PDB entry 7X4L | X-ray diffraction, 2.59 A resolution | chains A and F of the 6 polymer chains in the assembly

== Chain A (and F) ==
Name: Glutamate decarboxylase
Organism: Bacteroides thetaiotaomicron VPI-5482
Notes: EC 4.1.1.15; chain F of this document is another copy of the same molecule, construct and numbering; everything in this record applies to it too
UniProtKB: Q8A4M9 (Q8A4M9_BACTN); numbering as in UniProt (aligned over 1-481)
Chain sequence (481 residues; row label = number of the first residue in the row):
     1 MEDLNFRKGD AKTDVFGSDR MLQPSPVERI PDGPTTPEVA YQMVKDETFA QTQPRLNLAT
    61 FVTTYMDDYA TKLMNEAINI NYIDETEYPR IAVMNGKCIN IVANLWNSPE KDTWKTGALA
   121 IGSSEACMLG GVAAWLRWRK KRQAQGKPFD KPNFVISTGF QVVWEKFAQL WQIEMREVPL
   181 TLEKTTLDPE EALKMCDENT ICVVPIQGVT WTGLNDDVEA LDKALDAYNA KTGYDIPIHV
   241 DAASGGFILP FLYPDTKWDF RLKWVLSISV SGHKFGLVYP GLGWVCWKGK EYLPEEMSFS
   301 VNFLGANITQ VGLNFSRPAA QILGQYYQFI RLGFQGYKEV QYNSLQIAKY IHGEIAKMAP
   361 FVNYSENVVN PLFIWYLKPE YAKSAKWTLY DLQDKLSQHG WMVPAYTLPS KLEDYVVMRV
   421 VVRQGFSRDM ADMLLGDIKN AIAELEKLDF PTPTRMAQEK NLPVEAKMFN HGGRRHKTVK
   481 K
Disordered / not traced: 1-24, 303-305, 476-481 (chain F: 1-24, 475-481)
Sequence notes: engineered mutation Phe-303 (Tyr in Q8A4M9)
Glycans and other covalent adducts: pyridoxal phosphate (PLP) linked to Lys-274
Ligand contacts: pyridoxal phosphate (PLP): Gly-122, Ser-123, Ser-124, Gln-161, Val-163, Ile-206, Gly-208, Thr-210, Asp-241, Ala-243, Ser-271, His-273, His-471

== Interface between chain A and chain F ==
Contacting residue pairs (204):
  Ser-25(A) with Lys-97(F), hydrogen bond; Tyr-326(F)
  Pro-26(A) with Lys-97(F); Tyr-326(F), hydrogen bond (backbone-side chain); Ile-330(F)
  Val-27(A) with Lys-97(F); Asn-100(F), hydrogen bond (backbone-side chain)
  Glu-28(A) with Asn-100(F); Ile-101(F), hydrogen bond (backbone-backbone); Asn-104(F), hydrogen bond (backbone-side chain)
  Arg-29(A) with Ile-101(F); Asn-104(F)
  Ile-30(A) with Ile-101(F), hydrophobic; Phe-329(F), hydrophobic; Gly-333(F); Phe-334(F)
  Pro-31(A) with Phe-329(F); Gly-333(F); Phe-334(F), hydrogen bond (backbone-backbone)
  Asp-32(A) with Phe-334(F), hydrogen bond (backbone-backbone); Gln-335(F), hydrogen bond (backbone-backbone)
  Gly-33(A) with Leu-332(F); Gly-333(F)
  Pro-34(A) with Arg-331(F); Leu-332(F)
  Thr-35(A) with Ile-330(F); Arg-331(F), hydrogen bond (backbone-backbone)
  Pro-37(A) with Tyr-69(F), hydrophobic; Tyr-327(F); Arg-331(F)
  Ala-40(A) with Tyr-327(F), hydrophobic; Ile-330(F), hydrophobic; Arg-331(F)
  Tyr-41(A) with Tyr-69(F); Lys-72(F); Leu-73(F), hydrophobic; Tyr-327(F)
  Met-43(A) with Ile-330(F), hydrophobic
  Val-44(A) with Leu-73(F), hydrophobic; Met-94(F), hydrophobic; Tyr-327(F), hydrophobic
  Lys-45(A) with Leu-73(F)
  Asp-46(A) with Arg-90(F), hydrogen bond (backbone-side chain)
  Glu-47(A) with Arg-90(F); Ile-91(F); Met-94(F); Lys-97(F), salt bridge
  Thr-48(A) with Tyr-88(F); Arg-90(F); Met-94(F); Leu-323(F)
  Phe-49(A) with Arg-90(F)
  Ala-50(A) with Glu-87(F); Tyr-88(F), hydrophobic
  Gln-51(A) with Thr-86(F); Glu-87(F), hydrogen bond (backbone-backbone); Pro-89(F)
  Thr-52(A) with Glu-87(F), hydrogen bond
  Pro-54(A) with Glu-87(F)
  Asn-57(A) with Asp-84(F), hydrogen bond; Glu-87(F), hydrogen bond
  Val-62(A) with Asn-81(F); Ser-316(F)
  Thr-64(A) with Asn-79(F)
  Tyr-69(A) with Pro-37(F), hydrophobic; Glu-38(F), hydrogen bond; Tyr-41(F)
  Lys-72(A) with Tyr-41(F)
  Leu-73(A) with Tyr-41(F), hydrophobic; Val-44(F), hydrophobic
  Met-74(A) with Ile-78(F), hydrophobic
  Asn-75(A) with Asn-75(F); Ile-78(F)
  Glu-76(A) with Tyr-41(F), hydrogen bond; Lys-45(F), salt bridge
  Ile-78(A) with Met-74(F), hydrophobic; Asn-75(F); Tyr-279(F), hydrophobic; Pro-280(F)
  Asn-79(A) with Thr-64(F), hydrogen bond (side chain-backbone); Tyr-279(F)
  Asn-81(A) with Val-62(F)
  Ile-83(A) with Phe-469(F)
  Asp-84(A) with Asn-57(F); Phe-469(F)
  Thr-86(A) with Gln-51(F); Met-402(F); Met-468(F); Phe-469(F), hydrogen bond (side chain-backbone)
  Glu-87(A) with Ala-50(F); Gln-51(F), hydrogen bond (backbone-backbone); Thr-52(F), hydrogen bond; Pro-54(F); Asn-57(F), hydrogen bond; Met-402(F)
  Tyr-88(A) with Thr-48(F); Ala-50(F), hydrophobic
  Pro-89(A) with Gln-51(F)
  Arg-90(A) with Asp-46(F), hydrogen bond (side chain-backbone); Glu-47(F); Phe-49(F)
  Ile-91(A) with Glu-47(F)
  Met-94(A) with Val-44(F), hydrophobic; Glu-47(F); Thr-48(F)
  Lys-97(A) with Pro-26(F); Val-27(F); Glu-47(F), salt bridge
  Asn-100(A) with Val-27(F), hydrogen bond (side chain-backbone); Glu-28(F)
  Ile-101(A) with Glu-28(F); Arg-29(F); Ile-30(F), hydrophobic
  Asn-104(A) with Glu-28(F), hydrogen bond (side chain-backbone)
  Ile-121(A) with Ile-121(F), hydrophobic; Asn-314(F); Ser-316(F)
  Ser-124(A) with Leu-313(F), hydrogen bond (side chain-backbone); Asn-314(F); Phe-315(F)
  Met-128(A) with Leu-313(F)
  Val-132(A) with Leu-170(F), hydrophobic
  Trp-135(A) with Leu-170(F); Gln-172(F)
  Leu-136(A) with Gln-172(F)
  Arg-139(A) with Gln-172(F), hydrogen bond
  Gln-161(A) with Phe-315(F)
  Val-162(A) with Phe-315(F), hydrophobic
  Lys-166(A) with Gly-312(F), hydrogen bond (side chain-backbone)
  Gln-169(A) with Glu-296(F)
  Leu-170(A) with Val-132(F), hydrophobic; Trp-135(F); Trp-171(F), hydrogen bond (backbone-side chain); Met-297(F), hydrophobic; Leu-313(F), hydrophobic
  Trp-171(A) with Trp-135(F); Leu-170(F), hydrogen bond (side chain-backbone); Trp-171(F), hydrophobic
  Gln-172(A) with Trp-135(F); Leu-136(F); Arg-139(F), hydrogen bond
  His-273(A) with Ser-316(F)
  Tyr-279(A) with Ile-78(F), hydrophobic; Asn-79(F)
  Pro-280(A) with Ile-78(F); Pro-318(F)
  Gly-281(A) with Pro-318(F)
  Glu-296(A) with Gln-169(F)
  Met-297(A) with Leu-170(F), hydrophobic
  Gly-312(A) with Lys-166(F), hydrogen bond (backbone-side chain)
  Leu-313(A) with Ser-124(F), hydrogen bond (backbone-side chain); Met-128(F); Leu-170(F), hydrophobic; Leu-313(F), hydrophobic
  Asn-314(A) with Ile-121(F); Ser-124(F); Lys-166(F)
  Phe-315(A) with Ser-124(F); Gln-161(F); Val-162(F), hydrophobic; His-471(F)
  Ser-316(A) with Val-62(F); Ile-121(F); His-273(F); His-471(F)
  Pro-318(A) with Pro-280(F); Gly-281(F)
  Leu-323(A) with Thr-48(F)
  Tyr-326(A) with Ser-25(F); Pro-26(F), hydrogen bond (side chain-backbone)
  Tyr-327(A) with Pro-37(F); Ala-40(F), hydrophobic; Tyr-41(F); Val-44(F), hydrophobic
  Phe-329(A) with Ile-30(F), hydrophobic; Pro-31(F)
  Ile-330(A) with Pro-26(F), hydrophobic; Thr-35(F); Ala-40(F), hydrophobic; Met-43(F), hydrophobic
  Arg-331(A) with Pro-34(F); Thr-35(F), hydrogen bond (side chain-backbone); Pro-37(F); Ala-40(F)
  Leu-332(A) with Gly-33(F); Pro-34(F)
  Gly-333(A) with Ile-30(F); Pro-31(F); Gly-33(F)
  Phe-334(A) with Ile-30(F); Pro-31(F), hydrogen bond (backbone-backbone); Asp-32(F), hydrogen bond (backbone-backbone)
  Gln-335(A) with Asp-32(F), hydrogen bond (backbone-backbone)
  Met-402(A) with Thr-86(F); Glu-87(F)
  Met-468(A) with Thr-86(F)
  Phe-469(A) with Ile-83(F); Asp-84(F); Thr-86(F), hydrogen bond (backbone-side chain)
  His-471(A) with Phe-315(F); Ser-316(F)
  Gly-473(A) with Phe-299(F); Phe-315(F)
  Arg-475(A) with Phe-299(F)
Also at the interface, not in a pair above, chain A (105 interface residues in all): Glu-38, Gln-53, Thr-60, Ile-80, Glu-85, Leu-105, Trp-114, Glu-125, Phe-299, Arg-317, Gln-321, Tyr-337, Lys-467
Also at the interface, not in a pair above, chain F (107 interface residues in all): Gln-53, Thr-60, Glu-76, Ile-80, Glu-85, Leu-105, Trp-114, Glu-125, Val-163, Phe-251, Val-301, Arg-317, Gln-321, Tyr-337, Lys-467, Gly-473

== Summary ==
105 residues of chain A and 107 residues of chain F are in contact, with 38 hydrogen bonds and 3 salt bridges.
Polar pairs include Glu-47(A)/Lys-97(F), Glu-76(A)/Lys-45(F) and Ser-25(A)/Lys-97(F). Covalently linked
pyridoxal phosphate: at Lys-274(A).
Both chains are Glutamate decarboxylase (Bacteroides thetaiotaomicron VPI-5482). Entry 7X4L (Crystal structure
of Bacteroides thetaiotaomicron glutamate decarboxylase mutant Y303F-PLP complex) was determined by X-ray
diffraction together with 7X51, 7X4Y and 7X52 from the same study.
